6BS2 - chains B and E of the 6 polymer chains in the assembly; structure by X-ray diffraction, 2.65 A resolution.

[Chain B]
Molecule: Tubulin beta-2B chain
From: Sus scrofa
UniProtKB: A0A287AGU7 (A0A287AGU7_PIG); residues 1-445 here = UniProt positions 1-445
Amino-acid sequence (445 residues; row label = number of the first residue in the row):
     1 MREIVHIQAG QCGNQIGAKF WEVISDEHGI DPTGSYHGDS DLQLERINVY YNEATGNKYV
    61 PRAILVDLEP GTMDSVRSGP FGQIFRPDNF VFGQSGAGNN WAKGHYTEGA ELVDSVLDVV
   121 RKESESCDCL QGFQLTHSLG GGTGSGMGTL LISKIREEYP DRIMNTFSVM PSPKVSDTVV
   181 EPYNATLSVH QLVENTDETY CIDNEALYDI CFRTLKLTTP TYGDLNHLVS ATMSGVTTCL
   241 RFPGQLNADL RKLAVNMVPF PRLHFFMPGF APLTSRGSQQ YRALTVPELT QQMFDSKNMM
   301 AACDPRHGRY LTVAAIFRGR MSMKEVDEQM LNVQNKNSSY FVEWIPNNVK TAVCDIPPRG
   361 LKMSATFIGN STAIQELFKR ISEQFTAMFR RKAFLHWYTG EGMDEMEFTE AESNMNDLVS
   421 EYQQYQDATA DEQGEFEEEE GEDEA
Disordered / not traced: 1, 429-445
Metal / ion sites: Mg2+: Gln11 (together with GDP)
Residues lining bound ligands:
  - E9Y (1-(3,6-dimethyl[1,2]oxazolo[5,4-d]pyrimidin-4-yl)-6-methoxy-1,2,3,4-tetrahydroquinoline): Val236, Cys239, Leu240, Leu246, Ala248, Lys252, Leu253, Asn256, Met257, Thr312, Val313, Ala314, Ala315, Ile316, Asn348, Lys350, Thr351, Ala352
  - GDP (guanosine-5'-diphosphate): Ala9, Gly10, Gln11, Cys12, Gln15, Ile16, Asp67, Ala97, Asn99, Ser138, Gly140, Gly141, Gly142, Thr143, Gly144, Val169, Pro171, Val175, Asp177, Glu181, Asn204, Leu207, Tyr222, Leu225, Asn226
Reported in the primary citation:
  - binding site for E9Y: Val236, Cys239, Leu246, Asn256, Met257, Ala314, Lys350

[Chain E]
Molecule: Stathmin-4
From: Rattus norvegicus
UniProtKB: P63043 (STMN4_RAT), isoform P63043-3; residues 5-145 here correspond to UniProt positions 76-216 (UniProt number = residue number + 71)
Amino-acid sequence (143 residues; row label = number of the first residue in the row):
     3 MADMEVIELN KCTSGQSFEV ILKPPSFDGV PEFNASLPRR RDPSLEEIQK KLEAAEERRK
    63 YQEAELLKHL AEKREHEREV IQKAIEENNN FIKMAKEKLA QKMESNKENR EAHLAAMLER
   123 LQEKDKHAEE VRKNKELKEE ASR
Disordered / not traced: 3-5, 29-43, 142-145
Sequence notes: expression tag (3-4)
Swiss-Prot annotation at these positions:
  - modified residue: Ser19 (Phosphoserine)

[Interface between chain B and chain E]
Pairs across the interface (26):
  His105(B) - Lys75(E)  hydrogen bond
  Tyr106(B) - His78(E)  hydrogen bond
  Tyr106(B) - Glu79(E)
  Tyr106(B) - Val82(E)  hydrophobic
  Tyr106(B) - Ile83(E)
  Leu150(B) - Glu79(E)
  Ser153(B) - Leu72(E)
  Ser153(B) - Lys75(E)
  Ser153(B) - Arg76(E)  hydrogen bond (backbone-side chain)
  Lys154(B) - Arg76(E)
  Lys154(B) - Glu79(E)  salt bridge
  Arg156(B) - Leu68(E)
  Glu157(B) - Leu69(E)
  Glu157(B) - Leu72(E)
  Glu157(B) - Arg76(E)  salt bridge
  Pro160(B) - Glu65(E)
  Gln191(B) - Lys75(E)
  Glu194(B) - His71(E)
  Thr399(B) - Glu89(E)
  Glu401(B) - Val82(E)
  Glu401(B) - Ala86(E)
  Gly402(B) - Val82(E)
  Gly402(B) - Lys85(E)
  Gly402(B) - Ala86(E)
  Met403(B) - Val82(E)
  Glu407(B) - His78(E)  salt bridge
Also at the interface, not in a pair above, chain B (19 interface residues in all): Thr107, Asn195, Gly400, Asp404

[Summary]
19 residues of chain B and 14 residues of chain E are in contact; the contacts include 3 hydrogen bonds and 3
salt bridges. Polar pairs include Lys154(B)-Glu79(E), Glu157(B)-Arg76(E) and Glu407(B)-His78(E). Bound to
chain B: GDP and compound E9Y. The paper reports a binding site for E9Y at Val236(B), Cys239(B) and Leu246(B)
among others.
Here chain B is Tubulin beta-2B chain (Sus scrofa) and chain E is Stathmin-4 (Rattus norvegicus). Entry 6BS2
(Tubulin-RB3_SLD-TTL in complex with heterocyclic pyrimidine compound 8b) was determined by X-ray diffraction
together with 6BR1, 6BRF and 6BRY from the same study.
